Entry 8CEF (X-ray diffraction, 2.49 A resolution); this record covers chains C and D of the 5 polymer chains in the assembly.

== Chain C (and D) ==
Protein: Nuclear receptor DNA binding domain
Source organism: Mus musculus
Notes: chain D of this document is another copy of the same molecule, construct and numbering; everything in this record applies to it too
Chain sequence (126 residues; numbered 45 to 170; the number before each row is that of its first residue):
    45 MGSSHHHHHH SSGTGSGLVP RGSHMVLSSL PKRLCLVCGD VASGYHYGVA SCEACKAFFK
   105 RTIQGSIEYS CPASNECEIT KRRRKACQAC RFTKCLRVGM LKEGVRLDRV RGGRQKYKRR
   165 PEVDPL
Unresolved in the structure: 45-73, 159-170 (chain D: 45-74, 159-170)
Bound ions: Zn2+ site 1: Cys-79, Cys-82, Cys-96, Cys-99; Zn2+ site 2: Cys-115, Cys-121, Cys-131, Cys-134
Reported in the primary citation:
  - self-association interface (contacts with another copy of this molecule); pairs are residue here / residue on that copy: Ser-114/Arg-127, Pro-116/Glu-122 (backbone contact), Ala-117/Ala-117 (hydrophobic contact), Arg-127/Pro-116, Pro-116, Pro-116
  - conformationally variable residues (loop rearrangement, order/disorder transition): Lys-100, Lys-104, Glu-122 to Ala-130
  - binding site for the 26-nt DNA strand: Glu-97, Arg-105, Arg-128, Lys-129, Arg-158
  - contacts within the chain: Phe-103/Val-149, Ile-107/Val-149, Lys-129/Ala-130 (hydrogen bond), Arg-150/Gly-156 (backbone contact), Arg-150/Gly-157 (backbone contact), Arg-150/Asp-152 (salt bridge)
  - binding site for the 26-nt DNA strand: Glu-97, Lys-100, Lys-104, Arg-105, Arg-155
  - binding site for the 26-nt DNA strand: Arg-105, Tyr-161
  - specificity-determining residues: Glu-97 (proposed by the authors, not directly observed)
  - binding site for the 26-nt DNA strand: Tyr-161

== Interface between chain C and chain D ==
Pairs across the interface (19):
  Glu-112(C) with Arg-128(D), hydrogen bond (backbone-side chain)
  Tyr-113(C) with Arg-128(D)
  Ser-114(C) with Arg-127(D), hydrogen bond
  Cys-115(C) with Arg-127(D), hydrogen bond (backbone-side chain)
  Pro-116(C) with Cys-121(D); Glu-122(D), hydrogen bond (backbone-backbone); Arg-127(D)
  Ala-117(C) with Ala-117(D), hydrophobic; Cys-121(D), hydrophobic
  Cys-121(C) with Pro-116(D); Ala-117(D), hydrophobic
  Glu-122(C) with Pro-116(D), hydrogen bond (backbone-backbone)
  Arg-127(C) with Ser-114(D), hydrogen bond; Cys-115(D), hydrogen bond (side chain-backbone); Pro-116(D)
  Lys-129(C) with Lys-129(D)
  Ala-130(C) with Pro-116(D), hydrophobic; Lys-129(D)
  Gln-132(C) with Arg-128(D)
Other interface residues (no listed pair), chain C (13 interface residues in all): Ile-111

== In short ==
The interface between chain C and chain D involves 13 residues on one side and 9 on the other, with 7 hydrogen
bonds. Polar contacts include Glu-112(C)/Arg-128(D), Ser-114(C)/Arg-127(D) and Cys-115(C)/Arg-127(D). From the
paper: a binding site for the 26-nt DNA strand at Glu-97(C), Arg-105(C) and Arg-128(C) among others; the
specificity determinant Glu-97(C).
Both chains are Nuclear receptor DNA binding domain (Mus musculus). Entry 8CEF (Asymmetric Dimerization in a
Transcription Factor Superfamily is Promoted by Allosteric Interactions with DNA) was determined by X-ray
diffraction.
